Entry 5DDJ (X-ray diffraction, 3.50 A resolution); this record covers chains 2 and 3 of the 4 polymer chains in the assembly.

== Chain 2 ==
Molecule: Foot and mouth disease virus, VP2
Source organism: Foot-and-mouth disease virus - type O
Reference sequence: Q6PMW3 (Q6PMW3_9PICO); residues 1-218 here correspond to UniProt positions 287-504 (UniProt number = residue number + 286)
Amino-acid sequence (218 residues; each row starts with the number of its first residue):
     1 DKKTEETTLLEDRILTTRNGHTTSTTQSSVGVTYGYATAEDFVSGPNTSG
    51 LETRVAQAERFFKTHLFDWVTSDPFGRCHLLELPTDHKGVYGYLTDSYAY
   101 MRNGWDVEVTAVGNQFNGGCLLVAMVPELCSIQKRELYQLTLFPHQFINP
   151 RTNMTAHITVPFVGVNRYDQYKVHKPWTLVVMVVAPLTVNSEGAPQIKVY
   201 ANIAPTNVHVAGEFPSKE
Disordered / not traced: 1-8
Sequence notes: engineered mutation Tyr93 (Ser379 in Q6PMW3)
From the paper describing this entry:
  - mutagenesis - V90N, S93Y (DeltaDeltaG = -11.8 kcal/mol), S97I, S97Q (Tm 54.0 degC), Y98F (Tm 53.5 degC): increased stability (from molecular simulation)
  - mutagenesis - Q57E, Q57L, R60G, R60L: decreased stability (from molecular simulation)

== Chain 3 ==
Molecule: Foot and mouth disease virus, VP3
Source organism: Foot-and-mouth disease virus - type O
Reference sequence: Q6PMW3 (Q6PMW3_9PICO); residues 1-220 here correspond to UniProt positions 505-724 (UniProt number = residue number + 504)
Amino-acid sequence (220 residues; numbered 1 to 220; the number before each row is that of its first residue):
     1 GIFPVACSDGYGGLVTTDPKTADPAYGKVFNPPRNMLPGRFTNFLDVAEA
    51 CPTFLHFEGDVPYVTTKTDSDRVLAQFDLSLAAKHMSNTFLAGLAQYYTQ
   101 YSGTINLHFMFTGPTDAKARYMIAYAPPGMEPPKTPEAAAHCIHAEWDTG
   151 LNSKFTFSIPYLSAADYAYTASDTAETTNVQGWVCLFQITHGKADGDALV
   201 VLASAGKDFELRLPVDARTQ
From the paper describing this entry:
  - mutagenesis - H56R/D60G: unchanged stability

== How chain 2 and chain 3 interact ==
Pairs across the interface - 42 pairs, chain 2 then chain 3:
  Pro46(2) - Tyr161(3)
  Pro46(2) - Asp166(3)
  Asn47(2) - Tyr161(3)
  Asn47(2) - Leu162(3)  hydrogen bond (backbone-backbone)
  Asn47(2) - Ser163(3)  hydrogen bond (side chain-backbone)
  Asn47(2) - Ala164(3)  hydrogen bond (side chain-backbone)
  Asn47(2) - Ala165(3)
  Asn47(2) - Asp166(3)
  Thr48(2) - Tyr161(3)
  Thr48(2) - Leu162(3)
  Ser49(2) - Tyr161(3)  hydrogen bond (side chain-backbone)
  Ser49(2) - Asp208(3)
  Leu51(2) - Ile143(3)  hydrophobic
  Asp96(2) - Met130(3)
  Ala99(2) - Pro128(3)
  Tyr100(2) - Pro128(3)
  Tyr100(2) - Leu162(3)  hydrogen bond (side chain-backbone)
  Tyr100(2) - Ser163(3)
  Tyr100(2) - Ala164(3)
  Tyr100(2) - Val180(3)  hydrogen bond (side chain-backbone)
  Asn166(2) - Ala164(3)
  Asn166(2) - Ala165(3)  hydrogen bond (side chain-backbone)
  Arg167(2) - Asp166(3)  salt bridge
  Gln170(2) - Ala164(3)
  Lys172(2) - Gly129(3)  hydrogen bond (side chain-backbone)
  Glu213(2) - Pro127(3)
  Glu213(2) - Cys142(3)
  Glu213(2) - Ile143(3)  hydrogen bond (side chain-backbone)
  Phe214(2) - Pro127(3)  hydrophobic
  Phe214(2) - Pro128(3)
  Phe214(2) - Gly129(3)
  Phe214(2) - Met130(3)  hydrophobic
  Phe214(2) - His141(3)
  Phe214(2) - Cys142(3)
  Pro215(2) - Ala138(3)
  Pro215(2) - His141(3)
  Pro215(2) - Cys142(3)
  Ser216(2) - Ala138(3)  hydrogen bond (side chain-backbone)
  Ser216(2) - His141(3)
  Glu218(2) - Glu137(3)
  Glu218(2) - Ala138(3)
  Glu218(2) - His141(3)  salt bridge
Also at the interface, not in a pair above, chain 2 (19 interface residues in all): Tyr168, Ala211
Also at the interface, not in a pair above, chain 3 (23 interface residues in all): Tyr125, Ala126, Glu131, Pro133, Thr135, Pro160

== Overview ==
The interface between chain 2 and chain 3 involves 19 residues on one side and 23 on the other, with 10
hydrogen bonds and 2 salt bridges. Polar contacts include Arg167(2)-Asp166(3), Glu218(2)-His141(3) and
Asn47(2)-Ser163(3). The paper reports that V90N, S93Y and S97I of chain 2, among others, increase stability;
Q57E, Q57L and R60G of chain 2, among others, reduce stability; 10 substitutions were tested in all.
Here chain 2 is Foot and mouth disease virus, VP2 and chain 3 is Foot and mouth disease virus, VP3, both from
Foot-and-mouth disease virus - type O. Entry 5DDJ (Crystal structure of recombinant foot-and-mouth-disease
virus O1M-S2093Y empty capsid) was determined by X-ray diffraction (same publication as 5AC9, 5ACA and 5D8A).
